Entry 1ZCT (X-ray diffraction, 2.60 A resolution); this record covers chains A and B.

== Chain A (and B) ==
Molecule: Glycogenin-1
Source organism: Oryctolagus cuniculus
Notes: EC 2.4.1.186; chain B of this document is another copy of the same molecule, construct and numbering; everything in this record applies to it too
UniProtKB: P13280 (GLYG_RABIT); numbering as in UniProt (aligned over 0-269)
Sequence (290 residues; each row starts with the number of its first residue; numbers below 1 keep their minus sign (Met-20 is residue -20)):
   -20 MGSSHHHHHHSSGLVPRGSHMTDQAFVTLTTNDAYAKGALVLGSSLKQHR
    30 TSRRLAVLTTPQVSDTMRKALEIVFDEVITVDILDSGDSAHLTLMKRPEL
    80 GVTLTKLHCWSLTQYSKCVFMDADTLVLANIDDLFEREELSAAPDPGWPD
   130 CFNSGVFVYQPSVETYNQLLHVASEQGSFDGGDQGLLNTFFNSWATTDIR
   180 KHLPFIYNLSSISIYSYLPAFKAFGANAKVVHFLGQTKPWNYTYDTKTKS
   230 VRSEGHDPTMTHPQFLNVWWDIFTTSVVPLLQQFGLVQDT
Unresolved in the structure: -20 to -1, 238-241, 262-269
Sequence notes: cloning artifact (-20 to -1)
Bound ions: Mn2+: Asp101, Asp103, His211 (together with UDP)
Residues lining bound ligands: UDP (uridine-5'-diphosphate): Thr7, Leu8, Thr9, Thr10, Asn11, Tyr14, Val81, Lys85, Asp101, Ala102, Asp103, Asp162, His211, Leu213, Gly214, Lys217
What the authors report for this chain:
  - mutagenesis - D162N, D162S: abolished catalytic activity on self-glucosylation
  - catalytic residues: Asp159, Asp162
  - self-association interface (contacts with another copy of this molecule); pairs are residue here / residue on that copy: Tyr196-Asp159 (hydrogen bond) (citing earlier work)
  - conformationally variable residues (order/disorder transition): Glu233 to Thr240
  - post-translational modification sites: Tyr194 (citing earlier work)
  - mutagenesis - D159N (260-fold): decreased catalytic activity on trans-glucosylation
  - mutagenesis - D159S: abolished catalytic activity on trans-glucosylation
  - mutagenesis - D159N (4 to 14-fold), D159S (4 to 14-fold), D162S (190-fold): decreased catalytic activity (UDP-glucose hydrolytic activity)

== How chain A and chain B interact ==
Pairs across the interface (51):
  Pro123(A) - Pro128(B)  hydrophobic
  Pro125(A) - Gly126(B)
  Gly126(A) - Pro125(B)
  Gly126(A) - Phe184(B)
  Gly126(A) - Ser192(B)
  Gly126(A) - Ser195(B)
  Trp127(A) - Phe184(B)  hydrophobic
  Trp127(A) - Leu188(B)  hydrophobic
  Trp127(A) - Tyr196(B)  hydrophobic
  Trp127(A) - Ala199(B)  hydrophobic
  Trp127(A) - Phe200(B)  hydrophobic
  Trp127(A) - Phe203(B)  hydrophobic
  Pro128(A) - Pro123(B)  hydrophobic
  Pro128(A) - Phe184(B)
  Asp129(A) - Pro183(B)
  Asp129(A) - Phe184(B)  hydrogen bond (side chain-backbone)
  Cys130(A) - Phe203(B)  hydrophobic
  Phe158(A) - Pro198(B)
  Phe158(A) - Ala199(B)  hydrophobic
  Phe158(A) - Ala202(B)  hydrophobic
  Phe158(A) - Phe203(B)  hydrophobic
  Asp159(A) - Tyr196(B)  hydrogen bond
  Asp159(A) - Pro198(B)
  Gln163(A) - Tyr196(B)  hydrogen bond
  Ala174(A) - Ile178(B)
  Thr175(A) - Ile178(B)
  Ile178(A) - Ala174(B)
  Ile178(A) - Thr175(B)
  Ile178(A) - Ile178(B)  hydrophobic
  Ile178(A) - His181(B)
  His181(A) - Ile178(B)
  Pro183(A) - Asp129(B)
  Phe184(A) - Gly126(B)
  Phe184(A) - Trp127(B)  hydrophobic
  Phe184(A) - Pro128(B)
  Phe184(A) - Asp129(B)  hydrogen bond (backbone-side chain)
  Leu188(A) - Trp127(B)  hydrophobic
  Ser192(A) - Gly126(B)
  Ser195(A) - Gly126(B)
  Tyr196(A) - Trp127(B)  hydrophobic
  Tyr196(A) - Asp159(B)  hydrogen bond
  Tyr196(A) - Gln163(B)  hydrogen bond
  Pro198(A) - Phe158(B)
  Pro198(A) - Asp159(B)
  Ala199(A) - Trp127(B)  hydrophobic
  Ala199(A) - Phe158(B)  hydrophobic
  Phe200(A) - Trp127(B)  hydrophobic
  Ala202(A) - Phe158(B)  hydrophobic
  Phe203(A) - Trp127(B)  hydrophobic
  Phe203(A) - Cys130(B)  hydrophobic
  Phe203(A) - Phe158(B)  hydrophobic
Other interface residues (no listed pair), chain A (31 interface residues in all): Asp124, Gly164, Thr176, Asp177, Ile185, Gly204
Other interface residues (no listed pair), chain B (31 interface residues in all): Asp124, Gly164, Thr176, Asp177, Ile185, Gly204

== Overview ==
The chain A/chain B interface involves 31 residues from each chain; the contacts include 6 hydrogen bonds.
Polar pairs include Asp129(A)-Phe184(B), Asp159(A)-Tyr196(B) and Gln163(A)-Tyr196(B). Chain A binds UDP. From
the paper: catalytic residues Asp159(A) and Asp162(A); D159N, D159S and D162S of chain A reduce catalytic
activity (UDP-glucose hydrolytic activity).
Chain A and chain B are both Glycogenin-1 (Oryctolagus cuniculus); the structure, structure of glycogenin
truncated at residue 270 in a complex with UDP, was determined by X-ray diffraction (same publication as 1ZCU,
1ZCV and 1ZCY).
